7Z4A - chains O and R of the 25 polymer chains in the assembly; structure by electron microscopy, 4.60 A resolution (low resolution: residue-level contacts below are approximate; hydrogen-bond / salt-bridge calls are withheld).

[Chain O (and R)]
Protein: Putative tail fiber
From: Escherichia phage vB_EcoP_SU10
Notes: chain R of this document is another copy of the same molecule, construct and numbering; everything in this record applies to it too
Reference sequence: A0A0B4N0B9 (A0A0B4N0B9_9CAUD); residue numbers follow UniProt; this construct covers 1-786
Amino-acid sequence (786 residues; row label = number of the first residue in the row):
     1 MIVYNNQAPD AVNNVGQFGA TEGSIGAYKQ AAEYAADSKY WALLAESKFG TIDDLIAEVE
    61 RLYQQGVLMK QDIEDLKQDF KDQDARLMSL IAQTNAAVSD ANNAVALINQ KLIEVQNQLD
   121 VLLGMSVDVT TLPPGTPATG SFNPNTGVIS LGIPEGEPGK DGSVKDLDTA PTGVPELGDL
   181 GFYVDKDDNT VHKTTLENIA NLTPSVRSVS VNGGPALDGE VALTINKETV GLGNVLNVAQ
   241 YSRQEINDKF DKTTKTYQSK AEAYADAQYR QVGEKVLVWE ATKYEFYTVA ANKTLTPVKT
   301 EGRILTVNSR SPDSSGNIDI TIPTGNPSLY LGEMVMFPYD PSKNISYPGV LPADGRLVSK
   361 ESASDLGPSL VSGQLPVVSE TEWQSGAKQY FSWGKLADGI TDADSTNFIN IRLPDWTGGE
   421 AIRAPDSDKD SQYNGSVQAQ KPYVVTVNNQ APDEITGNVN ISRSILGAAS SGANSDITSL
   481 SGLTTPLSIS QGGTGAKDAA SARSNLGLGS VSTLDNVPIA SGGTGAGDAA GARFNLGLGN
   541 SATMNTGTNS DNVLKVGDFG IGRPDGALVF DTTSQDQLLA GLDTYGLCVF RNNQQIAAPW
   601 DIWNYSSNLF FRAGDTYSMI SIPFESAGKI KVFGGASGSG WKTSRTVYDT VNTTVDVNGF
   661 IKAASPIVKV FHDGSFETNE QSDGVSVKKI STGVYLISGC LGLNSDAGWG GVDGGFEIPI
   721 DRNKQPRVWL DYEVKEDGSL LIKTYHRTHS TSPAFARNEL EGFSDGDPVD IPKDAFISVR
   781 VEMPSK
Unresolved in the structure: 1, 31-786 (chain R: 1-11, 37-786)

[Chain O / chain R interface]
Residue-residue contacts - 19 pairs, chain O then chain R:
  Asn-5(O) / Ala-27(R)
  Asn-5(O) / Lys-29(R)
  Asn-6(O) / Ala-27(R)
  Gln-7(O) / Ala-27(R)
  Gln-7(O) / Tyr-28(R)
  Gln-7(O) / Tyr-34(R)
  Ala-8(O) / Tyr-28(R)
  Pro-9(O) / Tyr-28(R)
  Pro-9(O) / Tyr-34(R)
  Ala-11(O) / Ile-25(R)
  Ala-11(O) / Tyr-28(R)
  Val-12(O) / Ile-25(R)
  Asn-13(O) / Tyr-28(R)
  Ala-20(O) / Tyr-28(R)
  Tyr-28(O) / Tyr-28(R)
  Tyr-28(O) / Lys-29(R)
  Tyr-28(O) / Gln-30(R)
  Tyr-28(O) / Ala-31(R)
  Tyr-28(O) / Tyr-34(R)
Interface residues without a listed pair, chain O (11 interface residues in all): Tyr-4

[Summary]
Chain O and chain R form an interface of 11 and 7 residues respectively.
Both chains are Putative tail fiber (Escherichia phage vB_EcoP_SU10). Entry 7Z4A (Bacteriophage SU10 tail and
bottom part of the capsid (C1)) was determined by electron microscopy, deposited together with 7Z47 and 7Z4F.
